3LVJ - chains A and C of the 4 polymer chains in the assembly; structure by X-ray diffraction, 2.44 A resolution.

== Chain A ==
Protein: Cysteine desulfurase
From: Escherichia coli
Notes: EC 2.8.1.7
UniProt: P0A6B9 (ISCS_ECO57); residues 1-404 here = UniProt positions 1-404
Amino-acid sequence (423 residues; numbered -18 to 404; the number before each row is that of its first residue; numbers below 1 keep their minus sign (Met-18 is residue -18)):
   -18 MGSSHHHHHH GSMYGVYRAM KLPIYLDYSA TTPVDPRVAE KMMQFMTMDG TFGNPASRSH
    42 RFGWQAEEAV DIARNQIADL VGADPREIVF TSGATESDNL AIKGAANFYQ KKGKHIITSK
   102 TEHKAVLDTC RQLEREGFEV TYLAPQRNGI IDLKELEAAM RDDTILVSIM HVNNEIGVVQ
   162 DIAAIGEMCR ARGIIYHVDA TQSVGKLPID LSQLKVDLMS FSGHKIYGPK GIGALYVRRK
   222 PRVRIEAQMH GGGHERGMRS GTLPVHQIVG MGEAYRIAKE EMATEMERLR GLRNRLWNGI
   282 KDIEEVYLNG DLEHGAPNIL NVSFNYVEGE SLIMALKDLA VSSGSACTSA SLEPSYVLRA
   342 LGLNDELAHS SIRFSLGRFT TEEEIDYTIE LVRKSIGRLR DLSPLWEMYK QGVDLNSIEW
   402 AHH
Unresolved in the structure: -18 to 0, 327-332, 391-404
Sequence notes: expression tag (-18 to 0)
Covalent attachments: pyridoxal phosphate (PLP) linked to Lys206
Residues lining bound ligands: pyridoxal phosphate (PLP): Gly74, Ala75, Thr76, Asp79, His104, Met151, Asn155, Asp180, Thr182, Gln183, Ser203, His205
Swiss-Prot annotation at these positions:
  - active site: Cys328 (Cysteine persulfide intermediate)
  - binding site (pyridoxal 5'-phosphate): Ala75, Thr76, Asn155, Gln183, Ser203 to His205, Thr243
  - binding site ([2Fe-2S] cluster): Cys328
  - modified residue: Lys206 (N6-(pyridoxal phosphate)lysine)
From the paper describing this entry:
  - binding site for pyridoxal phosphate: Lys206
  - mutagenesis - A327V: unchanged binding to Sulfurtransferase tusA (chain C)
  - catalytic residues: Cys328 (citing earlier work)
  - mutagenesis - R220E, R237E/M239E, R340E: decreased binding to ThiI
  - mutagenesis - R116E, G234L, A327V: decreased binding to CyaY
  - mutagenesis - R220E, R223E, R225E/E227R, R237E/M239E, R340E: abolished binding to CyaY
  - mutagenesis - R116E, G234L, R340E: decreased binding to IscX
  - mutagenesis - R220E, R223E, R225E/E227R, R237E/M239E, A327V: abolished binding to IscX

== Chain C ==
Protein: Sulfurtransferase tusA
From: Escherichia coli
Notes: EC 2.8.1.-
UniProt: P0A892 (TUSA_ECO57); residues 2-81 here = UniProt positions 2-81
Amino-acid sequence (82 residues; numbered 0 to 81; the number before each row is that of its first residue; numbering starts at 0):
     0 GSTDLFSSPD HTLDALGLRC PEPVMMVRKT VRNMQPGETL LIIADDPATT RDIPGFCTFM
    60 EHELVAKETD GLPYRYLIRK GG
Unresolved in the structure: 0-3, 81
Sequence notes: expression tag (0-1)
Swiss-Prot annotation at these positions:
  - active site: Cys19 (Cysteine persulfide intermediate)
From the paper describing this entry:
  - catalytic residues: Cys19, Arg50, Asp51 (proposed by the authors, not directly observed)
  - mutagenesis - D45A, R50A, D51A: unchanged binding to Cysteine desulfurase (chain A)
  - contacts within the chain: Cys19-Asp45 (hydrogen bond), Cys19-Asp51

== Interface between chain A and chain C ==
Residue-residue contacts (32):
  Arg39(A) with Phe58(C)
  Ser40(A) with Phe58(C)
  His41(A) with Phe58(C)
  Arg42(A) with Phe58(C)
  Trp45(A) with Arg27(C), hydrogen bond (backbone-side chain); Asp51(C); Gly54(C); Phe55(C), hydrophobic; Phe58(C); Met59(C)
  Glu48(A) with Arg27(C), salt bridge
  Glu49(A) with Arg27(C), salt bridge; Arg31(C), salt bridge; Met59(C)
  Asp52(A) with Arg27(C); Lys28(C); Arg31(C), salt bridge
  Ile53(A) with Arg31(C)
  Arg55(A) with Met24(C)
  Asn56(A) with Lys28(C); Arg31(C)
  Pro66(A) with Met24(C); Met25(C), hydrophobic; Lys28(C)
  Arg67(A) with Leu17(C); Glu21(C); Met24(C); Met25(C)
  Arg220(A) with Leu17(C); Glu21(C), salt bridge
  Arg237(A) with Pro20(C); Met24(C)
Interface residues without a listed pair, chain A (17 interface residues in all): Gln46, Asp65
The authors on this interface:
  - pairs named by the authors: Trp45(A)-Phe58(C) (pi stacking), Glu49(A)-Arg27(C) (salt bridge), Glu49(A)-Arg31(C) (salt bridge), Asp52(A)-Arg31(C) (salt bridge), Arg220(A)-Glu21(C) (salt bridge)
  - interface residues, chain A: Arg55(A), Arg237(A)
  - hot spots on chain A (mutagenesis) - W45R, E49A, D52M, D52R, D52Y: abolished binding to Sulfurtransferase tusA (chain C)
  - interface residues, chain C: Met24(C), Met25(C), Phe55(C), Met59(C)
  - hot spots on chain C (mutagenesis) - M24R: abolished binding to Cysteine desulfurase (chain A)

== Summary ==
17 residues of chain A and 13 residues of chain C are in contact, with 1 hydrogen bond and 5 salt bridges.
Among the polar pairs are Glu48(A)-Arg27(C), Glu49(A)-Arg27(C) and Glu49(A)-Arg31(C). The paper describes pi
stacking between Trp45(A) and Phe58(C); salt bridges between Glu49(A) and Arg27(C), Glu49(A) and Arg31(C) and
Asp52(A) and Arg31(C) among others. From the paper: catalytic residues Cys328(A) and Cys19(C) among others;
R220E, R223E and R225E/E227R of chain A, among others, abolish binding to CyaY; 17 substitutions were tested
in all.
Here chain A is Cysteine desulfurase and chain C is Sulfurtransferase tusA, both from Escherichia coli. Entry
3LVJ (Crystal Structure of E.coli IscS-TusA complex (form 1)) was determined by X-ray diffraction (same
publication as 3LVK, 3LVL and 3LVM).
